PDB entry 8A8V | electron microscopy, 3.34 A resolution | chains E and G of the 7 polymer chains in the assembly

== Chain E ==
Molecule: ATP-dependent Clp protease ATP-binding subunit ClpC1
Source organism: Mycobacterium tuberculosis
Notes: EC 3.4.-.-
UniProtKB: P9WPC9 (CLPC1_MYCTU); residue numbers follow UniProt; this construct covers 1-848
Sequence (856 residues; each row starts with the number of its first residue):
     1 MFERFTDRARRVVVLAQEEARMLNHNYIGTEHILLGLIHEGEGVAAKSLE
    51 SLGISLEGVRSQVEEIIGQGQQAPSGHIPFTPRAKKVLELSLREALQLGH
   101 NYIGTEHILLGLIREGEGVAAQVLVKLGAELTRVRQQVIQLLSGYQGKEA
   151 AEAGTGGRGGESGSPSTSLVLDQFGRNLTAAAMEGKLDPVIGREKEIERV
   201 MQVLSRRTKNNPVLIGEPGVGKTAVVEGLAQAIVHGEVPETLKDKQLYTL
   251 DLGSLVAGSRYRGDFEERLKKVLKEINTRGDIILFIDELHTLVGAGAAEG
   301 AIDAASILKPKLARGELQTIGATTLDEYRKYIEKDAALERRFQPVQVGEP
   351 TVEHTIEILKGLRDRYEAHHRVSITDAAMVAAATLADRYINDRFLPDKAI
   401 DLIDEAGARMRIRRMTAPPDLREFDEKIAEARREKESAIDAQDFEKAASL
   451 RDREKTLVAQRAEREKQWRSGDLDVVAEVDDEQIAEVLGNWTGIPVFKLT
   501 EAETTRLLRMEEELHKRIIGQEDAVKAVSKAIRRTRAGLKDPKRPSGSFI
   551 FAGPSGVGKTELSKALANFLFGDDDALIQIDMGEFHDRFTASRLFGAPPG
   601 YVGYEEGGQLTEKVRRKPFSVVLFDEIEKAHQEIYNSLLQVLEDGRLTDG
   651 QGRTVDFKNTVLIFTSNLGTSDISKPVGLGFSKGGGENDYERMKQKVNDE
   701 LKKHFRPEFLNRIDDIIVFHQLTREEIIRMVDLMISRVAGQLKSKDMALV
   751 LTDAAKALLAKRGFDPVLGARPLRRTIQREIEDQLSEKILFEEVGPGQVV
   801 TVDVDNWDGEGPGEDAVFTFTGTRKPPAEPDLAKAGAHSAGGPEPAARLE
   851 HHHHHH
Not modelled in the structure: 1-167, 296-301, 416-475, 671-689, 822-856
Sequence notes: expression tag (849-856)
UniProt features mapped onto this chain:
  - binding site (ATP): Gly216 to Thr223, Gly553 to Thr560
Small-molecule neighbours:
  - ADP (adenosine-5'-diphosphate), molecule 1: Asp188, Pro189, Val190, Ile191, Arg193, Pro218, Gly219, Val220, Gly221, Lys222, Thr223, Ala224, Asp287, Ile358, Leu362, Pro396, Asp397, Ile400
  - ADP, molecule 2: Arg517, Ile518, Ile519, Pro554, Ser555, Gly556, Val557, Gly558, Lys559, Thr560, Glu561, Asn667, Leu722, Met730, Leu733, Met734, Arg771, Arg774
Reported in the primary citation:
  - mutagenesis - F444A: increased catalytic activity (ATPase activity)
  - mutagenesis - F444A: unchanged catalytic activity on FITC-casein
  - mutagenesis - F444A: unchanged catalytic activity on GFPssra

== Chain G ==
Molecule: Bound polypeptide
Source organism: Mycobacterium tuberculosis
Sequence (23 residues; numbered 1 to 23; the number before each row is that of its first residue; X marks 23 residues of unknown identity (built as UNK)):
     1 XXXXXXXXXXXXXXXXXXXXXXX

== Chain E / chain G interface ==
Interface residues of chain E (facing chain G), 8 residues: Arg260, Tyr261, Arg262, Arg588, Phe589, Gly600, Tyr601, Val602

== In short ==
No residue of chain E is in contact with chain G. Bound to chain E: ADP. Curated annotation (UniProt) lists 16
ATP-binding residues on chain E. The paper reports that F444A of chain E increases catalytic activity (ATPase
activity); F444A of chain E leaves catalytic activity on FITC-casein unchanged.
Here chain E is ATP-dependent Clp protease ATP-binding subunit ClpC1 and chain G is Bound polypeptide, both
from Mycobacterium tuberculosis. Entry 8A8V (Mycobacterium tuberculosis ClpC1 hexamer structure bound to the
natural product antibiotic Cyclomarin) was determined by electron microscopy (same publication as 8A8U and
8A8W).
